PDB entry 1N34 | X-ray diffraction, 3.80 A resolution | chains A and Q of the 22 polymer chains in the assembly

Chain A:
Molecule: 16S ribosomal RNA
Source organism: Thermus thermophilus
Sequence (1522 nucleotides; row label = number of the first residue in the row; note: 42 numbers in that range are skipped by the numbering (no residue carries them; nothing is unmodelled there); a row labelled like 190A-190L holds insertion residues (190A, then the next letters in order); numbering starts at 0):
     0 UUUGUUGGAG AGUUUGAUCC UGGCUCAGGG UGAACGCUGG CGGCGUGCCU AAGACAUGCA
    60 AGUCGUGCGG G
    73 CCGCGGGGUU UU
    88 ACUCCG
    95 UGGUC
   101 AGCGGCGGAC GGGUGAGUAA CGCGUGGGU
  129A G
   130 ACCUACCCGG AAGAGGGGGA CAACCCGGGG AAACUCGGGC UAAUCCCCCA UGUGGACCCG
   190 C
190A-190L CCCUUGGGGUGU
   191 GUCCAAAGGG CUUU
   216 GCCCGCUUCC GGAUGGGCCC GCGUCCCAUC AGCUAGUUGG UGGGGUAAUG GCCCACCAAG
   276 GCGACGACGG GUAGCCGGUC UGAGAGGAUG GCCGGCCACA GGGGCACUGA GACACGGGCC
   336 CCACUCCUAC GGGAGGCAGC AGUUAGGAAU CUUCCGCAAU GGGCGCAAGC CUGACGGAGC
   396 GACGCCGCUU GGAGGAAGAA GCCCUUCGGG GUGUAAACUC CUGAA
   442 CCCGGGACGA AACCCCCGAC GA
   474 GGGGACUGAC GGUACCGGG
   494 GUAAUAGCGC CGGCCAACUC CGUGCCAGCA GCCGCGGUAA UACGGAGGGC GCGAGCGUUA
   554 CCCGGAUUCA CUGGGCGUAA AGGGCGUGUA GGCGGCCUGG GGCGUCCCAU GUGAAAGACC
   614 ACGGCUCAAC CGUGGGGGAG CGUGGGAUAC GCUCAGGCUA GACGGUGGGA GAGGGUGGUG
   674 GAAUUCCCGG AGUAGCGGUG AAAUGCGCAG AUACCGGGAG GAACGCCGAU GGCGAAGGCA
   734 GCCACCUGGU CCACCCGUGA CGCUGAGGCG CGAAAGCGUG GGGAGCAAAC CGGAUUAGAU
   794 ACCCGGGUAG UCCACGCCCU AAACGAUGCG CGCUAGGUCU CUGGGUCU
   848 CCUGGGGGCC GAAGCUAACG CGUUAAGCGC GCCGCCUGGG GAGUACGGCC GCAAGGCUGA
   908 AACUCAAAGG AAUUGACGGG GGCCCGCACA AGCGGUGGAG CAUGUGGUUU AAUUCGAAGC
   968 AACGCGAAGA ACCUUACCAG GCCUUGACAU GCUAGG
 1003A G
  1004 AACCCGGGUG AAAGCCUGGG GUGCCCC
1030A-1030D GCGA
  1031 GGGGAGCCCU AGCACAGGUG CUGCAUGGCC GUCGUCAGCU CGUGCCGUGA GGUGUUGGGU
  1091 UAAGUCCCGC AACGAGCGCA ACCCCCGCCG UUAGUUGCCA GCGGUUCGGC CGGGCACUCU
  1151 AACGGGACUG CCCGCGAAA
  1171 GCGGGAGGAA GGAGGGGACG ACGUCUGGUC AGCAUGGCCC UUACGGCCUG GGCGACACAC
  1231 GUGCUACAAU GCCCACUACA AAGCGAUGCC ACCCGGCAAC GGGGAGCUAA UCGCAAAAAG
  1291 GUGGGCCCAG UUCGGAUUGG GGUCUGCAAC CCGACCCCAU GAAGCCGGAA UCGCUAGUAA
  1351 UCGCGGAUCA G
 1361A C
  1362 CAUGCCGCGG UGAAUACGUU CCCGGGCCUU GUACACACCG CCCGUCACGC CAUGGGAGCG
  1422 GGCUCUACCC GAAGUCGCCG GG
  1446 AGCCUACGGG
  1459 CAGGCGCCGA GGGUAGGGCC CGUGACUGGG GCGAAGUCGU AACAAGGUAG CUGUACCGGA
  1519 AGGUGCGGCU GGAUCACCUC CUUUCU
Disordered / not traced: 0-4, 1535-1538
Reported in the primary citation:
  - conformationally variable residues (order/disorder transition): G530, C1054, A1492, A1493

Chain Q:
Protein: 30S ribosomal protein S17
Source organism: Thermus thermophilus
UniProt: Q5SHP7 (RS17_THET8); residues 2-105 here correspond to UniProt positions 1-104 (UniProt number = residue number - 1)
Chain sequence (104 residues; row label = number of the first residue in the row):
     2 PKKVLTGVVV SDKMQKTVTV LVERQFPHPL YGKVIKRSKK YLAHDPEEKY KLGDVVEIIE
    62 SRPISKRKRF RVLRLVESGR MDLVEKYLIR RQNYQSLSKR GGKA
Construct notes: conflict Lys50 (Arg49 in Q5SHP7), Leu53 (Val52 in Q5SHP7), Ser62 (Ala61 in Q5SHP7), Ser79 (Glu78 in Q5SHP7), Met82 (Leu81 in Q5SHP7), Ile90 (Val89 in Q5SHP7), Gln96 (Ala95 in Q5SHP7)

Interface between chain A and chain Q:
Contacting residue pairs - 93 pairs, chain A then chain Q:
  G127(A) - Pro2(Q)  sugar contact
  G127(A) - Lys3(Q)  hydrogen bond to the sugar
  G127(A) - Glu61(Q)  hydrogen bond to the base
  G128(A) - Pro2(Q)  sugar contact
  G128(A) - Lys3(Q)  hydrogen bond to the phosphate
  G128(A) - Glu61(Q)  sugar contact
  U129(A) - Lys3(Q)  salt bridge to the phosphate
  A130(A) - Arg63(Q)  salt bridge to the phosphate
  U190E(A) - Ser62(Q)  base contact
  U190E(A) - Arg63(Q)  hydrogen bond to the sugar
  U190E(A) - Arg72(Q)  base contact
  C234(A) - Glu61(Q)  base contact
  C234(A) - Pro64(Q)  sugar contact
  C234(A) - Arg70(Q)  hydrogen bond to the phosphate
  C235(A) - Glu61(Q)  base contact
  C235(A) - Arg70(Q)  salt bridge to the phosphate
  C235(A) - Phe71(Q)  sugar contact
  G236(A) - Lys40(Q)  salt bridge to the phosphate
  G236(A) - Tyr42(Q)  hydrogen bond to the phosphate
  C237(A) - Arg25(Q)  salt bridge to the phosphate
  C237(A) - Lys40(Q)  salt bridge to the phosphate
  C237(A) - Tyr42(Q)  phosphate contact
  G238(A) - Arg25(Q)  salt bridge to the phosphate
  A246(A) - Leu98(Q)  hydrogen bond to the sugar
  A246(A) - Ser99(Q)  sugar contact
  G247(A) - Ser99(Q)  phosphate contact
  G247(A) - Lys100(Q)  salt bridge to the phosphate
  U252(A) - Lys67(Q)  salt bridge to the phosphate
  U253(A) - Met15(Q)  sugar contact
  U253(A) - Lys67(Q)  salt bridge to the phosphate
  G254(A) - Met15(Q)  sugar contact
  G254(A) - Gln16(Q)  hydrogen bond to the sugar
  G254(A) - Thr18(Q)  phosphate contact
  G254(A) - Ser66(Q)  hydrogen bond to the phosphate
  G254(A) - Lys67(Q)  phosphate contact
  G254(A) - Arg68(Q)  phosphate contact
  G254(A) - Lys69(Q)  phosphate contact
  G255(A) - Gln16(Q)  hydrogen bond to the sugar
  G255(A) - Lys17(Q)  phosphate contact
  G255(A) - Ile65(Q)  phosphate contact
  G255(A) - Ser66(Q)  phosphate contact
  G255(A) - Lys69(Q)  salt bridge to the phosphate
  U256(A) - Lys17(Q)  salt bridge to the phosphate
  U264(A) - Arg63(Q)  sugar contact
  U264(A) - Pro64(Q)  hydrogen bond to the sugar
  G265(A) - Arg63(Q)  salt bridge to the phosphate
  G265(A) - Pro64(Q)  sugar contact
  G265(A) - Ile65(Q)  phosphate contact
  G265(A) - Ser66(Q)  sugar contact
  G265(A) - Lys67(Q)  sugar contact
  G266(A) - Ile65(Q)  phosphate contact
  G266(A) - Lys67(Q)  phosphate contact
  C267(A) - Lys67(Q)  phosphate contact
  G275(A) - Lys14(Q)  phosphate contact
  G275(A) - Met15(Q)  sugar contact
  G276(A) - Ser12(Q)  hydrogen bond to the phosphate
  G276(A) - Met15(Q)  sugar contact
  G276(A) - Thr20(Q)  phosphate contact
  G276(A) - Arg68(Q)  hydrogen bond to the phosphate
  C277(A) - Lys41(Q)  salt bridge to the phosphate
  C277(A) - Arg68(Q)  salt bridge to the phosphate
  G278(A) - Lys41(Q)  salt bridge to the phosphate
  G278(A) - Tyr95(Q)  base contact
  A279(A) - Tyr95(Q)  hydrogen bond to the phosphate
  A279(A) - Leu98(Q)  base contact
  C280(A) - Arg38(Q)  base contact
  C280(A) - Ser39(Q)  hydrogen bond to the base
  C564(A) - Leu31(Q)  base contact
  C564(A) - Tyr32(Q)  sugar contact
  U582(A) - Asn94(Q)  hydrogen bond to the sugar
  U582(A) - Ala105(Q)  hydrogen bond to the sugar
  G584(A) - Lys87(Q)  salt bridge to the phosphate
  G584(A) - Arg91(Q)  salt bridge to the phosphate
  G585(A) - Lys34(Q)  hydrogen bond to the sugar
  C586(A) - Lys34(Q)  salt bridge to the phosphate
  G597(A) - Gln26(Q)  sugar contact
  U598(A) - Pro28(Q)  phosphate contact
  G635(A) - Pro2(Q)  sugar contact
  G635(A) - Lys4(Q)  salt bridge to the phosphate
  U636(A) - Pro2(Q)  sugar contact
  C647(A) - Arg81(Q)  salt bridge to the phosphate
  G760(A) - Asn94(Q)  hydrogen bond to the base
  G760(A) - Gly102(Q)  sugar contact
  G760(A) - Gly103(Q)  base contact
  G760(A) - Lys104(Q)  base contact
  G760(A) - Ala105(Q)  base contact
  G761(A) - Arg101(Q)  sugar contact
  G761(A) - Gly102(Q)  sugar contact
  G761(A) - Lys104(Q)  hydrogen bond to the sugar
  C879(A) - Lys34(Q)  salt bridge to the phosphate
  C896(A) - Lys100(Q)  salt bridge to the phosphate
  C896(A) - Arg101(Q)  sugar contact
  C897(A) - Arg101(Q)  sugar contact
Other interface residues (no listed pair), chain A (49 interface residues in all): G190F, C272, A300, A583, C596, C762, G895
Other interface residues (no listed pair), chain Q (51 interface residues in all): Val35, Lys37, His45, Ile90, Arg92

Summary:
49 residues of chain A and 51 residues of chain Q are in contact, with 20 hydrogen bonds and 23 salt bridges.
Polar contacts include G127(A)-Glu61(Q), C280(A)-Ser39(Q) and G760(A)-Asn94(Q). From the paper: conformational
variability at G530(A), C1054(A) and A1492(A) among others.
Chain A is 16S ribosomal RNA and chain Q is 30S ribosomal protein S17, both from Thermus thermophilus; the
structure, Structure of the Thermus thermophilus 30S ribosomal subunit in the presence of codon and
crystallographically disordered ..., was determined by X-ray diffraction (same publication as 1N32, 1N33 and
1N36).
